PDB entry 8CZE | electron microscopy, 2.58 A resolution | chains G and J of the 10 polymer chains in the assembly

Chain G:
Name: Histone H2A
From: Xenopus laevis
Amino-acid sequence (129 residues; each row starts with the number of its first residue):
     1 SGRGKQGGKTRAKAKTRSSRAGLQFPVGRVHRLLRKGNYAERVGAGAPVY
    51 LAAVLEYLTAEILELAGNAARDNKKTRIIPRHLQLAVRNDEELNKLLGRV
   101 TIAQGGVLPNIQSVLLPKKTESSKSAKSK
Not modelled in the structure: 1-9, 119-129

Chain J:
Molecule: Widom 601 DNA
Sequence (146 nucleotides; row label = number of the first residue in the row; numbers below 1 keep their minus sign (DT-72 is residue -72)):
   -72 TGGAGAATCCCGGTGCCGAGGCCGCTCAATTGGTCGTAGACAGCTCTAGC
   -22 ACCGCTTAAACGCACGTACGCGCTGTCCCCCGCGTTTTAACCGCCAAGGG
    28 GATTACTCCCTAGTCTCCAGGCACGTGTCAGATATATACATCCTGT

Interface between chain G and chain J:
Residue-residue contacts (13; chain G residue first):
  Arg11(G) - DT-43(J)  hydrogen bond to the base
  Arg11(G) - DT-42(J)  hydrogen bond to the sugar
  Lys13(G) - DT-42(J)  sugar contact
  Ala14(G) - DT-43(J)  phosphate contact
  Ala14(G) - DT-42(J)  phosphate contact
  Lys15(G) - DT-43(J)  phosphate contact
  Lys15(G) - DT-42(J)  hydrogen bond to the phosphate
  Thr16(G) - DT-43(J)  phosphate contact
  Arg17(G) - DT-43(J)  salt bridge to the phosphate
  Arg20(G) - DT-42(J)  salt bridge to the phosphate
  Arg32(G) - DA-44(J)  salt bridge to the phosphate
  Arg42(G) - DA-35(J)  sugar contact
  Arg77(G) - DA-54(J)  sugar contact
Also at the interface, not in a pair above, chain G (13 interface residues in all): Ala12, Gly28, Arg29
Also at the interface, not in a pair above, chain J (6 interface residues in all): DG-41

In short:
13 residues of chain G face 6 of chain J across their interface; the contacts include 3 hydrogen bonds and 3
salt bridges. Among the polar pairs are Arg11(G)-DT-43(J), Arg11(G)-DT-42(J) and Lys15(G)-DT-42(J).
Chain G is Histone H2A (Xenopus laevis) and chain J is Widom 601 DNA; the structure, Structure of a Xenopus
Nucleosome with Widom 601 DNA, was determined by electron microscopy (same publication as 8CWW).
